Entry 2LD7 (solution NMR); this record covers chains A and B.

== Chain A ==
Molecule: Histone deacetylase complex subunit SAP30
Organism: Mus musculus
Notes: fragment: Interaction with SIN3A region residues 130-220
UniProtKB: O88574 (SAP30_MOUSE); residue numbers follow UniProt; this construct covers 130-220
Sequence (94 residues; row label = number of the first residue in the row):
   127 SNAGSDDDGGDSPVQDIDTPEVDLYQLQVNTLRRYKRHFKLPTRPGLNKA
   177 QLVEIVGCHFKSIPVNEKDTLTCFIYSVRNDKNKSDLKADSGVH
Construct notes: expression tag (127-129)
Curated features (UniProtKB/Swiss-Prot):
  - modified residue: Ser131 (Phosphoserine), Ser138 (Phosphoserine), Thr145 (Phosphothreonine)
  - cross-link (Glycyl lysine isopeptide (Lys-Gly)): Lys194 (interchain with G-Cter in SUMO2), Lys214 (interchain with G-Cter in SUMO2)
What the authors report for this chain:
  - mutagenesis - V148E/F186E, V148E/F200E, V148E/F186E/F200E: abolished binding to Paired amphipathic helix protein Sin3a (chain B)
  - mutagenesis - F200E (4-fold): decreased signaling

== Chain B ==
Molecule: Paired amphipathic helix protein Sin3a
Organism: Mus musculus
Notes: fragment: PAH 3 domain residues 456-528
UniProtKB: Q60520 (SIN3A_MOUSE); numbering as in UniProt (aligned over 456-528)
Sequence (75 residues; numbered 454 to 528; the number before each row is that of its first residue):
   454 SNASKHGVGTESLFFDKVRKALRSAEAYENFLRCLVIFNQEVISRAELVQ
   504 LVSPFLGKFPELFNWFKNFLGYKES
Construct notes: expression tag (454-455)
Curated features (UniProtKB/Swiss-Prot):
  - modified residue: Lys470 (N6-acetyllysine)
What the authors report for this chain:
  - specificity-determining residues: Glu464, Phe468, Leu501 (proposed by the authors, not directly observed)

== How chain A and chain B interact ==
Pairs across the interface (67):
  Gln141(A) with Ser477(B)
  Asp142(A) with Arg476(B)
  Thr145(A) with Ser477(B)
  Pro146(A) with Pro507(B); Phe508(B)
  Glu147(A) with Pro507(B)
  Val148(A) with Asn483(B); Leu504(B); Phe508(B)
  Asp149(A) with Leu504(B)
  Leu150(A) with Leu504(B)
  Gln152(A) with Gln503(B); Leu504(B)
  Leu153(A) with Glu500(B); Leu504(B)
  Gln154(A) with Glu500(B)
  Thr157(A) with Val495(B); Ile496(B); Glu500(B)
  Arg160(A) with Glu494(B); Val495(B); Ser497(B)
  Tyr161(A) with Ile490(B); Val495(B)
  His164(A) with Gln493(B); Val495(B)
  Phe165(A) with Ile490(B); Gln493(B); Val495(B)
  Phe186(A) with Asn483(B); Arg486(B); Cys487(B); Ile490(B)
  Lys187(A) with Arg486(B)
  Ile189(A) with Arg486(B); Val489(B); Ile490(B)
  Val191(A) with Glu482(B); Leu485(B); Val489(B)
  Glu193(A) with Tyr481(B); Leu485(B)
  Lys194(A) with Ala456(B)
  Thr196(A) with Leu485(B); Leu488(B); Val489(B)
  Leu197(A) with Phe468(B); Tyr481(B); Leu485(B); Leu488(B)
  Cys199(A) with Asn492(B)
  Phe200(A) with Phe468(B); Leu488(B); Phe519(B); Phe522(B); Leu523(B)
  Ile201(A) with Glu464(B); Phe468(B); Phe522(B)
  Ser203(A) with Asn492(B)
  Val204(A) with Phe491(B); Phe522(B); Leu523(B)
  Arg205(A) with Glu464(B); Phe522(B)
  Lys208(A) with Arg498(B); Leu523(B)
Other interface residues (no listed pair), chain A (33 interface residues in all): Ile143, Asn209
Other interface residues (no listed pair), chain B (36 interface residues in all): Val461, Ala474, Leu475, Ala480, Leu501, Gly524
From the paper, about this interface:
  - residue pairs: Thr145(A)-Ser477(B) (hydrogen bond), Gln152(A)-Gln503(B) (hydrogen bond), Gln154(A)-Glu500(B) (hydrogen bond), Thr157(A)-Glu500(B) (hydrogen bond), His164(A)-Glu494(B), Phe165(A)-Gln493(B), Phe186(A)-Arg486(B), Arg205(A)-Glu464(B) (salt bridge)
  - interface residues, chain A: Ile143(A), Thr145(A), Pro146(A), Val148(A), Leu150(A), Leu153(A), Thr157(A), Tyr161(A), Phe165(A), Phe186(A), Ile189(A), Val191(A), Glu193(A), Thr196(A), Leu197(A), Cys199(A), Phe200(A), Ile201(A), Ser203(A), Val204(A), Arg205(A), Lys208(A), Asn209(A)
  - hot spots on chain A (mutagenesis) - V148E (50-fold), F186E, F200E (200-fold): decreased binding to Paired amphipathic helix protein Sin3a (chain B)
  - hot spots on chain A (mutagenesis) - F186E/F200E: abolished binding to Paired amphipathic helix protein Sin3a (chain B)
  - interface residues, chain B: Glu464(B), Phe468(B), Leu475(B), Arg476(B), Ala480(B), Tyr481(B), Glu482(B), Asn483(B), Leu485(B), Arg486(B), Cys487(B), Leu488(B), Val489(B), Ile490(B), Phe491(B), Asn492(B), Gln493(B), Glu494(B), Val495(B), Ile496(B), Arg498(B), Glu500(B), Leu501(B), Gln503(B), Leu504(B), Pro507(B), Phe508(B), Phe519(B), Phe522(B), Leu523(B)

== Overview ==
33 residues of chain A and 36 residues of chain B are in contact. The authors report hydrogen bonds between
Thr145(A) and Ser477(B), Gln152(A) and Gln503(B) and Gln154(A) and Glu500(B) among others; contacts between
His164(A) and Glu494(B), Phe165(A) and Gln493(B) and Phe186(A) and Arg486(B); a salt bridge between Arg205(A)
and Glu464(B). The paper reports that V148E/F186E, V148E/F200E and V148E/F186E/F200E of chain A, among others,
abolish binding to Paired amphipathic helix protein Sin3a (chain B); interface residues Ile143(A), Thr145(A)
and Glu464(B) among others; 7 substitutions were tested in all.
Here chain A is Histone deacetylase complex subunit SAP30 and chain B is Paired amphipathic helix protein
Sin3a, both from Mus musculus. Entry 2LD7 (Solution structure of the mSin3A PAH3-SAP30 SID complex) was
determined by solution NMR.
